Entry 8XY9 (X-ray diffraction, 3.64 A resolution); this record covers chains A and B.

== Chain A ==
Protein: Processed angiotensin-converting enzyme 2
From: Homo sapiens
UniProtKB: Q9BYF1 (ACE2_HUMAN); numbering as in UniProt (aligned over 19-615)
Amino-acid sequence (597 residues; each row starts with the number of its first residue):
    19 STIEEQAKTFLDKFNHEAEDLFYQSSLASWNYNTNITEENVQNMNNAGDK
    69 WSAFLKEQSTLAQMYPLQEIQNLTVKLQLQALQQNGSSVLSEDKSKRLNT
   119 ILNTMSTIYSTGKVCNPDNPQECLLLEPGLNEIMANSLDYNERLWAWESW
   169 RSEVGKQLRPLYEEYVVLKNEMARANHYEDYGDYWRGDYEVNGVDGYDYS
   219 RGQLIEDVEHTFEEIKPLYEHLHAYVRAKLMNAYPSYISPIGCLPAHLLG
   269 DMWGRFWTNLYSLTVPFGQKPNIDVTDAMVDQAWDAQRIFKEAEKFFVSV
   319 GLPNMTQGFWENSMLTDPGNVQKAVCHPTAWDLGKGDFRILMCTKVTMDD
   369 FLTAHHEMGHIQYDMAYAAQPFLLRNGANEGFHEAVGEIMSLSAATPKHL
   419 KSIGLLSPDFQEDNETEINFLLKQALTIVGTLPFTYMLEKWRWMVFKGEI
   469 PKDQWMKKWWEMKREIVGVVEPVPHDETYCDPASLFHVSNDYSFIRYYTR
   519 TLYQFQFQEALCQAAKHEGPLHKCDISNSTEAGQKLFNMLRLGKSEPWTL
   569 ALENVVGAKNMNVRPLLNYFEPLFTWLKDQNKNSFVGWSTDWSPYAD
UniProt features mapped onto this chain:
  - region (Interaction with SARS-CoV spike glycoprotein): Asp30 to Tyr41, Met82 to Pro84, Lys353 to Arg357
  - active site: Glu375 (Proton acceptor), His505 (Proton donor)
  - binding site (chloride): Arg169, Trp477, Lys481
  - binding site (substrate): Arg273, His345, Pro346, Tyr515
  - binding site (Zn(2+)): His374, His378, Glu402
  - glycosylation (N-linked (GlcNAc...) asparagine): Asn53, Asn90, Asn103, Asn322, Asn432, Asn546
  - mutagenesis: Ser19 (S19P: Increases slightly the interaction with RBD domain of SARS-CoV-2 spike protein), Gln24 to Lys26 (Slightly inhibits interaction with SARS-CoV spike glycoprotein), Gln24 (Q24T: Increases slightly the interaction with RBD domain of SARS-CoV-2 spike protein), Ala25 (A25V: Increases slightly the interaction with RBD domain of SARS-CoV-2 spike protein), Thr27 (T27Y: Increases slightly the interaction with RBD domain of SARS-CoV-2 spike protein. In sACE2.v2.2; increases interaction with RBD domain of SARS-CoV-2 spike protein ...), Leu29 (L29F: Increases slightly the interaction with RBD domain of SARS-CoV-2 spike protein), Lys31 (K31D: Abolishes interaction with SARS-CoV spike glycoprotein; K31Y: Increases slightly the interaction with RBD domain of SARS-CoV-2 spike protein), Asn33 (N33D: Increases slightly the interaction with RBD domain of SARS-CoV-2 spike protein), His34 (H34A: Increases slightly the interaction with RBD domain of SARS-CoV-2 spike protein), Glu37 (E37A: No effect on interaction with SARS-CoV spike glycoprotein), Asp38 (D38A: No effect on interaction with SARS-CoV spike glycoprotein), Leu39 (L39R: Increases slightly the interaction with RBD domain of SARS-CoV-2 spike protein), 48 further mutagenesis entries in UniProt
Disulfide bonds: Cys133-Cys141, Cys344-Cys361, Cys530-Cys542
Covalent attachments: N-acetylglucosamine (NAG) linked to Asn53, Asn90, Asn322, Asn432, Asn546
Small-molecule neighbours: N-acetylglucosamine (NAG; 2-acetamido-2-deoxy-beta-D-glucopyranose): Gln81, Asn103, Val107

== Chain B ==
Protein: Spike protein S1
From: Severe acute respiratory syndrome coronavirus 2
Notes: fragment: rbd
UniProtKB: P0DTC2 (SPIKE_SARS2); residues 333-526 here = UniProt positions 333-526
Amino-acid sequence (194 residues; row label = number of the first residue in the row):
   333 TNLCPFDEVFNATTFASVYAWNRKRISNCVADYSVLYNFAPFFTFKCYGV
   383 SPTKLNDLCFTNVYADSFVIRGNEVSQIAPGQTGNIADYNYKLPDDFTGC
   433 VIAWNSNKLDSKVGGNYNYRYRLFRKSNLKPFERDISTEIYQAGNKPCNG
   483 VAGVNCYFPLQSYGFRPTYGVGHQPYRVVVLSFELLHAPATVCG
Sequence notes: variant Asp339 (Gly in P0DTC2), Thr346 (Arg in P0DTC2), Phe371 (Ser in P0DTC2), Pro373 (Ser in P0DTC2), Phe375 (Ser in P0DTC2), Asn405 (Asp in P0DTC2), Ser408 (Arg in P0DTC2), Asn417 (Lys in P0DTC2), Lys440 (Asn in P0DTC2), Arg452 (Leu in P0DTC2), Asn477 (Ser in P0DTC2), Lys478 (Thr in P0DTC2), Ala484 (Glu in P0DTC2), Val486 (Phe in P0DTC2), Arg498 (Gln in P0DTC2), Tyr501 (Asn in P0DTC2), His505 (Tyr in P0DTC2)
UniProt features mapped onto this chain:
  - region: Asn448 to Tyr451, Tyr453 to Phe456 (Immunodominant HLA epitope recognized by the CD8+)
  - glycosylation: Asn343 (N-linked (GlcNAc...) (complex) asparagine)
  - natural variant: Asp339 (G339D: In strain: Omicron/BA.1, Omicron/BA.2 and 4 more; this construct carries the variant), Thr346 (R346T: In strain: Omicron/BQ.1.1, Omicron/XBB.1.5 and 1 more; this construct carries the variant), Leu368 (L368I: In strain: Omicron/XBB.1.5, Omicron/EG.5.1), Phe371 (S371F: In strain: Omicron/BA.2, Omicron/BA.2.12.1 and 6 more; this construct carries the variant), Pro373 (S373P: In strain: Omicron/BA.1, Omicron/BA.2 and 7 more; this construct carries the variant), Phe375 (S375F: In strain: Omicron/BA.1, Omicron/BA.2 and 7 more; this construct carries the variant), Thr376 (T376A: In strain: Omicron/BA.2, Omicron/BA.2.12.1 and 5 more), Asn405 (D405N: In strain: Omicron/BA.2, Omicron/BA.2.12.1 and 6 more; this construct carries the variant), Ser408 (R408S: In strain: Omicron/BA.2, Omicron/BA.2.12.1 and 6 more; this construct carries the variant), Asn417 (K417N: In strain: Beta/B.1.351, Omicron/BA.1 and 8 more; this construct carries the variant), Lys440 (N440K: In strain: Omicron/BA.1, Omicron/BA.2 and 7 more; this construct carries the variant), Lys444 (K444T: In strain: Omicron/BQ.1.1), 16 further natural variant entries in UniProt
  - mutagenesis: Asn343 (N343Q: Reduced viral infectivity), Tyr453 (Y453F: Decreased HLA binding to NF9 epitope. Increased binding affinity to human ACE2), Ala475 (A475V: Increased resistance to neutralizing antibodies), Val483 (V483A: Increased resistance to neutralizing antibodies), Phe490 (F490L: Increased resistance to neutralizing antibodies and human covalescent sera neutralization), Gln493 (Q493N: Reduced host ACE2-binding affinity in vitro; Q493Y: Reduced host ACE2-binding affinity in vitro), His519 (H519P: Increased resistance to human covalescent sera neutralization)
Disulfide bonds: Cys336-Cys361, Cys379-Cys432, Cys391-Cys525, Cys480-Cys488

== Chain A / chain B interface ==
Contacting residue pairs (21; chain A residue first):
  Gln24(A) - Asn487(B)  hydrogen bond
  Thr27(A) - Phe456(B)
  Thr27(A) - Tyr489(B)
  Phe28(A) - Tyr489(B)
  His34(A) - Tyr453(B)  hydrogen bond
  His34(A) - Gln493(B)
  Asp38(A) - Tyr449(B)  hydrogen bond
  Asp38(A) - Arg498(B)  salt bridge
  Tyr41(A) - Arg498(B)
  Tyr41(A) - Thr500(B)  hydrogen bond
  Tyr41(A) - Tyr501(B)
  Gln42(A) - Tyr449(B)  hydrogen bond
  Gln42(A) - Arg498(B)
  Tyr83(A) - Asn487(B)  hydrogen bond
  Tyr83(A) - Tyr489(B)
  Lys353(A) - Tyr501(B)  hydrogen bond
  Lys353(A) - Gly502(B)  hydrogen bond (backbone-backbone)
  Lys353(A) - His505(B)
  Gly354(A) - Gly502(B)
  Asp355(A) - Thr500(B)
  Arg357(A) - Thr500(B)
Also at the interface, not in a pair above, chain A (17 interface residues in all): Asp30, Lys31, Glu35, Leu79, Asn330
Also at the interface, not in a pair above, chain B (15 interface residues in all): Leu455, Ala475, Val486, Gly496

== In short ==
17 residues of chain A face 15 of chain B across their interface; the contacts include 8 hydrogen bonds and 1
salt bridge. Among the polar pairs are Asp38(A)-Arg498(B), Gln24(A)-Asn487(B) and His34(A)-Tyr453(B). Ligands
of chain A: N-acetylglucosamine.
Here chain A is Processed angiotensin-converting enzyme 2 (Homo sapiens) and chain B is Spike protein S1
(Severe acute respiratory syndrome coronavirus 2). Entry 8XY9 (Crystal structure of SARS-CoV-2 BF.7 RBD and
human ACE2 complex) was determined by X-ray diffraction (same publication as 8XYE and 8XYG).
